6X65 - chains IC and JD of the 153 polymer chains in the assembly; structure by electron microscopy, 3.70 A resolution.

== Chain IC ==
Molecule: DotC
Organism: Legionella pneumophila
UniProtKB: O52184 (O52184_LEGPN); numbering as in UniProt (aligned over 1-303)
Sequence (303 residues; numbered 1 to 303; the number before each row is that of its first residue):
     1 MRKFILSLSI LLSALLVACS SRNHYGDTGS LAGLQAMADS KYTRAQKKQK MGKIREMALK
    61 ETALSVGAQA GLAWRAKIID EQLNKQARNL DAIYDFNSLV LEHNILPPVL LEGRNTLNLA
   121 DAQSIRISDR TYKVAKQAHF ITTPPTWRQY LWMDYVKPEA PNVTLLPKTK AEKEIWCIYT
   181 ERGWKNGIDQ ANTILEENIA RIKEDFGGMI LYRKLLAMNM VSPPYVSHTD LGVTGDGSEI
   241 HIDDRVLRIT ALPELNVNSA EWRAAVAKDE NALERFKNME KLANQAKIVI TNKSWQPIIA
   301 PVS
Not modelled in the structure: 1-57, 162-172, 269-303

== Chain JD ==
Molecule: DotD
Organism: Legionella pneumophila
UniProtKB: O52183 (O52183_LEGPN); numbering as in UniProt (aligned over 1-163)
Sequence (163 residues; numbered 1 to 163; the number before each row is that of its first residue):
     1 MNNNKIVIMF IFSALLAGCA GTMKFKKPPI NNPSDDATIK LAEAAVSVSD SMLEMAKVEK
    61 VITPPSKDNT LTIPNAYNLQ ARASVDWSGP IEELTARIAK AAHFRFRVLG KSPSVPVLIS
   121 ISTKDESLAE ILRDIDYQAG KKASIHVYPN SQVVELRYAK IYS
Not modelled in the structure: 1-24, 160-163

== How chain IC and chain JD interact ==
Residue-residue contacts (34; chain IC residue first):
  Arg114(IC) with Asp86(JD), salt bridge; Ser122(JD), hydrogen bond
  Asp129(IC) with Ser88(JD); Ser120(JD), hydrogen bond
  Arg130(IC) with Asp86(JD), salt bridge; Ser88(JD), hydrogen bond
  Met218(IC) with Asp86(JD)
  Ser259(IC) with Pro90(JD); Pro116(JD)
  Trp262(IC) with Trp87(JD), hydrophobic; Ser88(JD); Glu93(JD)
  Arg263(IC) with Trp87(JD), hydrogen bond (backbone-side chain); Glu93(JD), salt bridge; Arg97(JD); Lys100(JD)
  Ala264(IC) with Trp87(JD); Glu93(JD), hydrogen bond (backbone-side chain); Leu94(JD), hydrophobic; Arg97(JD), hydrogen bond (backbone-side chain)
  Ala265(IC) with Ser84(JD); Val85(JD); Asp86(JD); Arg97(JD)
  Val266(IC) with Ala83(JD), hydrophobic; Ser84(JD); Val85(JD), hydrophobic; Arg97(JD); Ile98(JD), hydrophobic; Ala101(JD), hydrophobic
  Ala267(IC) with Ala83(JD); Ser84(JD), hydrogen bond (backbone-backbone)
  Lys268(IC) with Arg82(JD); Ala101(JD), hydrogen bond (side chain-backbone)
Also at the interface, not in a pair above, chain IC (14 interface residues in all): Lys214, Met220
Also at the interface, not in a pair above, chain JD (20 interface residues in all): Ala81, Gly89, His103

== In short ==
The interface between chain IC and chain JD involves 14 residues on one side and 20 on the other; the contacts
include 8 hydrogen bonds and 3 salt bridges. Polar pairs include Arg114(IC)-Asp86(JD), Arg130(IC)-Asp86(JD)
and Arg263(IC)-Glu93(JD).
Here chain IC is DotC and chain JD is DotD, both from Legionella pneumophila. Entry 6X65 (Legionella
pneumophila Dot/Icm T4SS) was determined by electron microscopy, deposited together with 6X66, 6X64 and 6X62.
